PDB entry 4L51 | X-ray diffraction, 1.90 A resolution | chains A and B

Chain A (and B):
Molecule: Transcriptional regulator LsrR
Organism: Escherichia coli
Notes: chain B of this document is another copy of the same molecule, construct and numbering; everything in this record applies to it too
UniProt: P76141 (LSRR_ECOLI); numbering as in UniProt (aligned over 53-317)
Chain sequence (266 residues; numbered 52 to 317; the number before each row is that of its first residue):
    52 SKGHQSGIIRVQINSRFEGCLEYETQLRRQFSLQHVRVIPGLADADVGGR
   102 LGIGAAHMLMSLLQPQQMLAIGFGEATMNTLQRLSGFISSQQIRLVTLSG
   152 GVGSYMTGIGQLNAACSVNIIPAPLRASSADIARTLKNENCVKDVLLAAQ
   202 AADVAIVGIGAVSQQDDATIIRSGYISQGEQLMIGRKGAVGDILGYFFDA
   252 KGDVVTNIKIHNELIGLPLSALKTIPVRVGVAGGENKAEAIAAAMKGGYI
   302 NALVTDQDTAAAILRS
Unresolved in the structure: 52-68, 94-96 (chain B: 52-67, 94-95)
Sequence notes: expression tag (52)
Residues lining bound ligands: 5-O-phosphono-alpha-D-ribofuranose (HSX): F124, G125, E126, A127, G209, I210, G211, Q215, T220, I221, D243, I244, L245, G246, K288
What the authors report for this chain:
  - binding site for 5-O-phosphono-alpha-D-ribofuranose: T220
  - self-association interface (contacts with another copy of this molecule): M157, I160, L163, I171
  - conformationally variable residues (order/disorder transition): Q215 to S224

Chain A / chain B interface:
Pairs across the interface (31; chain A residue first):
  V153(A) - V153(B)  hydrophobic
  V153(A) - I171(B)  hydrophobic
  V153(A) - P173(B)  hydrophobic
  M157(A) - M157(B)  hydrophobic
  M157(A) - I171(B)  hydrophobic
  T158(A) - A165(B)
  G161(A) - L163(B)
  G161(A) - A165(B)
  Q162(A) - A165(B)
  L163(A) - G161(B)
  A165(A) - T158(B)
  A165(A) - G161(B)
  A165(A) - Q162(B)
  I171(A) - V153(B)  hydrophobic
  I171(A) - M157(B)  hydrophobic
  P173(A) - V153(B)  hydrophobic
  P173(A) - A174(B)
  P173(A) - P175(B)
  A174(A) - P173(B)
  P175(A) - P173(B)
  P175(A) - C192(B)  hydrophobic
  A178(A) - E190(B)
  S179(A) - E190(B)  hydrogen bond
  I183(A) - T186(B)
  I183(A) - E190(B)
  T186(A) - I183(B)
  L187(A) - L187(B)  hydrophobic
  E190(A) - A178(B)
  E190(A) - S179(B)  hydrogen bond
  E190(A) - I183(B)
  C192(A) - P175(B)  hydrophobic
Interface residues without a listed pair, chain A (21 interface residues in all): G152, N164, R177
Interface residues without a listed pair, chain B (22 interface residues in all): G152, I160, N164, R177

Summary:
The interface between chain A and chain B involves 21 residues on one side and 22 on the other; the contacts
include 2 hydrogen bonds. Its one hydrogen-bonded contact is S179(A)-E190(B). Chain A binds
5-O-phosphono-alpha-D-ribofuranose. The paper reports a binding site for 5-O-phosphono-alpha-D-ribofuranose at
T220(A); conformational variability at Q215(A).
Both chains are Transcriptional regulator LsrR (Escherichia coli). Entry 4L51 (Crystal structures of the LsrR
proteins complexed with phospho-AI-2 and its two different analogs reveal distinct ...) was determined by
X-ray diffraction, deposited together with 4L4Z, 4L50, 4L5I and 4L5J.
